PDB entry 2FVK | X-ray diffraction, 2.40 A resolution | chains A and C of the 4 polymer chains in the assembly

== Chain A (and C) ==
Protein: dihydropyrimidinase
From: Lachancea kluyveri
Notes: EC 3.5.2.2; chain C of this document is another copy of the same molecule, construct and numbering; everything in this record applies to it too
UniProtKB: Q9P903 (Q9P903_SACKL); residues 2-542 here = UniProt positions 2-542
Sequence (559 residues; row label = number of the first residue in the row):
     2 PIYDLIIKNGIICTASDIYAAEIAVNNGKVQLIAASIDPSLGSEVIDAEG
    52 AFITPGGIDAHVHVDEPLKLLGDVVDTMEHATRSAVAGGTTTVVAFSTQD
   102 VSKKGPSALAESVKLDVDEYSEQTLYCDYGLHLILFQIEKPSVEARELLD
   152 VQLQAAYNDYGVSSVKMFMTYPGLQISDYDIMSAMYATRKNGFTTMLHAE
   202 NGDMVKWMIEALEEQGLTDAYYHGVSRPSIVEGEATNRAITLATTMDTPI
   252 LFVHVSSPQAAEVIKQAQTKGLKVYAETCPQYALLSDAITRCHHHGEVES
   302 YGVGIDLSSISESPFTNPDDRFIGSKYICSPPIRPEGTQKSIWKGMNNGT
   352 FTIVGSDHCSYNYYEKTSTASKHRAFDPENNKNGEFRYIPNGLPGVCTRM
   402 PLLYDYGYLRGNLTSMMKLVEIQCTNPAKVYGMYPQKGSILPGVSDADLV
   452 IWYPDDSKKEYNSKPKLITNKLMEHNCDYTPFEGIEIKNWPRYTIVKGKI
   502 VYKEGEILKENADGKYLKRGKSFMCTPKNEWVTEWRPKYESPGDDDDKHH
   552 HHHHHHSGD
Not modelled in the structure: 295-302, 542-560 (chain C: 294-302, 542-560)
Sequence notes: modified residue (167); expression tag (543-560)
Modified / non-standard residues: K167 (lysine nz-carboxylic acid; KCX)
Swiss-Prot annotation at these positions:
  - binding site (Zn(2+)): H62, H64, K167, H199, H255, D358
  - binding site (substrate): Y172, S331, N392
  - modified residue: K167 (N6-carboxylysine)
Ion coordination: Zn2+ site 1: H62, H64, K167, D358 (together with dihydropyrimidine-2,4(1h,3h)-dione); Zn2+ site 2: K167, H199, H255 (together with dihydropyrimidine-2,4(1h,3h)-dione)
Small-molecule neighbours: dihydropyrimidine-2,4(1h,3h)-dione (DUC): H62, H64, L72, K167, Y172, H199, H255, C330, S331, D358, C360, N392, G393

== Interface between chain A and chain C ==
Pairs across the interface (45):
  A16(A) with S17(C)
  S17(A) with A16(C); S17(C), hydrogen bond; K430(C), hydrogen bond (backbone-side chain); Y435(C)
  D18(A) with Y435(C), hydrogen bond; S440(C), hydrogen bond; L442(C)
  I19(A) with Y435(C), hydrogen bond (backbone-side chain)
  Y20(A) with L442(C), hydrophobic; P443(C)
  A21(A) with V445(C)
  Q32(A) with A35(C)
  L33(A) with L33(C), hydrophobic; I34(C)
  I34(A) with L33(C); I34(C), hydrogen bond (backbone-backbone); P443(C)
  A35(A) with Q32(C); L33(C), hydrophobic; P443(C), hydrophobic
  A36(A) with G444(C)
  K266(A) with T270(C)
  Q269(A) with N349(C)
  T270(A) with K266(C); N349(C), hydrogen bond (backbone-side chain)
  K271(A) with K345(C), hydrogen bond (backbone-side chain)
  K345(A) with K271(C), hydrogen bond (side chain-backbone)
  N349(A) with Q269(C); T270(C), hydrogen bond (side chain-backbone)
  M418(A) with K430(C)
  K430(A) with S17(C), hydrogen bond (side chain-backbone); M418(C)
  Y435(A) with S17(C); D18(C), hydrogen bond; I19(C), hydrogen bond (side chain-backbone)
  S440(A) with D18(C), hydrogen bond
  L442(A) with D18(C); Y20(C), hydrophobic
  P443(A) with I34(C); A35(C), hydrophobic
  G444(A) with A36(C)
  V445(A) with A21(C)
  F524(A) with M418(C), hydrophobic
  E531(A) with K341(C), salt bridge
Interface residues without a listed pair, chain A (30 interface residues in all): T15, A22, T426
Interface residues without a listed pair, chain C (30 interface residues in all): T15, A22, T426, F524

== In short ==
Chain A and chain C each contribute 30 residues to their interface, with 14 hydrogen bonds and 1 salt bridge.
Polar pairs include E531(A)-K341(C), S17(A)-S17(C) and S17(A)-K430(C). Ligands of chain A:
dihydropyrimidine-2,4(1h,3h)-dione. UniProt lists 6 Zn2+-binding residues and 3 substrate-binding residues on
chain A.
Both chains are dihydropyrimidinase (Lachancea kluyveri). Entry 2FVK (Crystal structure of dihydropyrimidinase
from Saccharomyces kluyveri in complex with the substrate dihydrouracil) was determined by X-ray diffraction,
deposited together with 2FTW, 2FTY and 2FVM.
